2A9Z - chain A; structure by X-ray diffraction, 1.35 A resolution.

Chain A:
Protein: adenosine kinase
From: Toxoplasma gondii
Notes: EC 2.7.1.20
UniProt: Q9TVW2 (ADK_TOXGO); residue numbers follow UniProt; this construct covers 1-363
Chain sequence (383 residues; row label = number of the first residue in the row; numbers below 1 keep their minus sign (Met-19 is residue -19)):
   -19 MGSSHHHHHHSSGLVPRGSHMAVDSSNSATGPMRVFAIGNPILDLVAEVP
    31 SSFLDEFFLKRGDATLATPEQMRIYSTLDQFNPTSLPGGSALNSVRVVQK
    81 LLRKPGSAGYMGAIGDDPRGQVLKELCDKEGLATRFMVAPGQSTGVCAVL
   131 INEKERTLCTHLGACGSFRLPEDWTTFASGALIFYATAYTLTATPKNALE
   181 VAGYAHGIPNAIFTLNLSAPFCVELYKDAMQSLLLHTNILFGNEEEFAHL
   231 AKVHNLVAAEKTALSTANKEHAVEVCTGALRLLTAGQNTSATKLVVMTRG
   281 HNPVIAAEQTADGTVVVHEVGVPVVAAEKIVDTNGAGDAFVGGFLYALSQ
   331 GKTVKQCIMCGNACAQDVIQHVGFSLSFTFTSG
Disordered / not traced: -19 to 9, 361-363
Construct notes: expression tag (-19 to 0); engineered mutation Ser270 (Gly in Q9TVW2), Phe360 (Ser in Q9TVW2), Thr361 (Leu in Q9TVW2), Ser362 (Pro in Q9TVW2), Gly363 (Cys in Q9TVW2)
Swiss-Prot annotation at these positions:
  - active site: Asp318
  - binding site (Mg(2+)): Ala185, Ile188, Ala191
Bound ions: Na+ site 1: Asn268, Thr269, Thr290; Na+ site 2: Val348, His351, Gly353
Ligand contacts:
  - 6N-dimethyladenosine (26A): Asn20, Ile22, Asp24, Leu46, Gly68, Gly69, Ser70, Asn73, Cys127, Thr140, Leu142, Tyr169, Thr172, Gly315, Asp318, Phe354
  - 6N-dimethyladenosine / AMP-PCP: Asn223, Thr278, Arg279, Gly280, His281, Val284, Val302, Pro303, Val305, Thr313, Ala316, Gly317, Phe320, Asn342, Ala345, Gln346, Ile349

Summary:
Ligands of chain A: 6N-dimethyladenosine and 6N-dimethyladenosine / AMP-PCP. The Na+ site 1 is built by
Asn268, Thr269 and Thr290. The Na+ site 2 is built by Val348, His351 and Gly353. UniProt lists active-site
residue Asp318 and 3 Mg2+-binding residues.
Chain A is adenosine kinase (Toxoplasma gondii); the structure, Crystal structure of T. gondii adenosine
kinase complexed with N6-dimethyladenosine and AMP-PCP, was determined by X-ray diffraction, deposited
together with 2AA0, 2AB8 and 2A9Y.
